Entry 6G30 (X-ray diffraction, 2.42 A resolution); this record covers chain A.

== Chain A ==
Name: Transitional endoplasmic reticulum ATPase
Organism: Homo sapiens
Notes: EC 3.6.4.6
UniProt: P55072 (TERA_HUMAN); residues 462-764 here = UniProt positions 462-764
Sequence (306 residues; row label = number of the first residue in the row):
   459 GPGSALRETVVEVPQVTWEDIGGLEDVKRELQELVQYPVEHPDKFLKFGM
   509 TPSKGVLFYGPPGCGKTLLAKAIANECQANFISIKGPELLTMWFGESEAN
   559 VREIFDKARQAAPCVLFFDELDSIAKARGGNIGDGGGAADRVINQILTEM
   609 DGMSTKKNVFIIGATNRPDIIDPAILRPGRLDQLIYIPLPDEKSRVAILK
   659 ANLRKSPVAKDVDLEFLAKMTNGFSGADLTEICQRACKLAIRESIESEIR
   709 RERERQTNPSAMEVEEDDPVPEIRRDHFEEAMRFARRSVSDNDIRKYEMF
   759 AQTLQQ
Not modelled in the structure: 459-467, 550-554, 585-595, 713-726, 764
Construct notes: expression tag (459-461)
Ligand contacts:
  - ADP (adenosine-5'-diphosphate): Asp478, Ile479, Gly480, Leu482, Pro519, Pro520, Gly521, Cys522, Gly523, Lys524, Thr525, Leu526, Ile656, Asn660, Gly684, Ala685, Thr688
  - N-(4-chlorophenyl)-2-cyano-ethanamide (ELN): Asn624, Arg625, Pro626, Asp627, Asp751, Lys754, Tyr755
Curated features (UniProtKB/Swiss-Prot):
  - binding site (ATP): Gly521 to Leu526
  - modified residue: Ser462 (Phosphoserine), Lys502 (N6-acetyllysine), Lys505 (N6-acetyllysine), Lys668 (N6-acetyllysine), Ser702 (Phosphoserine), Lys754 (N6-acetyllysine)
  - natural variant: Asp592 (D592N: In FTDALS6)
  - mutagenesis: Lys524 (K524A: Impairs catalytic activity of RNF19A toward SOD1 mutant. Does not inhibit interaction with RHBDD1; when associated with A-251; K524Q: Impairs ERAD degradation of HMGCR ...), Glu578 (E578Q: Does not inhibit interaction with RHBDD1. Increased interaction with CAV1 and UBXN6. Impaired autophagic function. Defect in ubiquitin-dependent protein degradation by the proteasome ...)

== Overview ==
Chain A binds ADP and N-(4-chlorophenyl)-2-cyano-ethanamide. Curated annotation (UniProt) lists 6 ATP-binding
residues and 2 mutagenesis sites.
Chain A is Transitional endoplasmic reticulum ATPase (Homo sapiens); the structure, Crystal structure of the
p97 D2 domain in a helical split-washer conformation, was determined by X-ray diffraction (same publication as
6G2V, 6G2W, 6G2X, 6G2Y and 6G2Z).
